PDB entry 5WDU | X-ray diffraction, 7.00 A resolution (low resolution: residue-level contacts below are approximate; hydrogen-bond / salt-bridge calls are withheld) | chains G and F of the 21 polymer chains in the assembly

== Chain G (and F) ==
Molecule: Envelope glycoprotein gp160
Organism: Human immunodeficiency virus 1
Notes: chain F of this document is another copy of the same molecule, construct and numbering; everything in this record applies to it too
Reference sequence: Q2N0S6 (Q2N0S6_9HIV1); the construct lacks a stretch of the UniProt sequence and is renumbered around it, so the offset changes along the chain: 32-141 = UniProt 31-140; 150-185 = UniProt 141-176; 189-309 = UniProt 188-308; 312-321 = UniProt 309-318; 2 more segments
Amino-acid sequence (471 residues; row label = number of the first residue in the row; note: 14 numbers in that range are skipped by the numbering (no residue carries them; nothing is unmodelled there); a row labelled like 185A-185K holds insertion residues (185A, then the next letters in order)):
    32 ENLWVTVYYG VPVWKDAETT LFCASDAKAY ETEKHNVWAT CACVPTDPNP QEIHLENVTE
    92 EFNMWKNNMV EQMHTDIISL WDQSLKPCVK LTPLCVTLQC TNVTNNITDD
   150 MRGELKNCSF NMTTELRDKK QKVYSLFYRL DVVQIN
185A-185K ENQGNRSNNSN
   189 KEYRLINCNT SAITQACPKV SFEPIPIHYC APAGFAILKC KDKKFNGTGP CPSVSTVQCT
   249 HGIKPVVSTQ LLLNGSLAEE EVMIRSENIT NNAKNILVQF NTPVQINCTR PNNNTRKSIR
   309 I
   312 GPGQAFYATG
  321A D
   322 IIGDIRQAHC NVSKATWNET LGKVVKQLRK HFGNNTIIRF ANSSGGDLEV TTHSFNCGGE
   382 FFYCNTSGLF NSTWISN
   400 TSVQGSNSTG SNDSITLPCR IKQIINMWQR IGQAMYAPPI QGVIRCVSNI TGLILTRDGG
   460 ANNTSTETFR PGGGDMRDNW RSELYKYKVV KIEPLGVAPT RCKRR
Disordered / not traced: 185A-185K, 400-410
Sequence notes: conflict Cys-72 (His71 in Q2N0S6), Asn-332 (Thr330 in Q2N0S6), Ala-460 (Ser457 in Q2N0S6), Asn-461 (Thr458 in Q2N0S6), Thr-463 (Ser460 in Q2N0S6), Ser-464 (Thr461 in Q2N0S6), Cys-501 (Ala498 in Q2N0S6)
Disulfides: Cys-54/Cys-74, Cys-119/Cys-205, Cys-126/Cys-196, Cys-131/Cys-157, Cys-218/Cys-247, Cys-228/Cys-239, Cys-296/Cys-331, Cys-378/Cys-445, Cys-385/Cys-418
Glycans and other covalent adducts: glycan linked to Asn-88, Asn-332; N-acetylglucosamine (NAG) linked to Asn-133, Asn-137, Asn-156, Asn-160, Asn-197, Asn-234, Asn-262, Asn-276, Asn-295, Asn-301, Asn-339, Asn-363, Asn-386, Asn-392, Asn-448
Small-molecule neighbours: N-acetylglucosamine (NAG; 2-acetamido-2-deoxy-beta-D-glucopyranose): Glu-32, Leu-34, Arg-500

== How chain G and chain F interact ==
Contacting residue pairs (9):
  Glu-164(G) with Cys-126(F)
  Leu-165(G) with Cys-126(F); Thr-128(F); Arg-192(F)
  Arg-166(G) with Thr-162(F)
  Asp-167(G) with Val-127(F); Thr-128(F)
  Arg-308(G) with Asn-197(F)
  Pro-313(G) with Thr-123(F)
Other interface residues (no listed pair), chain G (7 interface residues in all): Gly-314
Other interface residues (no listed pair), chain F (12 interface residues in all): Pro-124, Asn-160, Cys-196, Ser-199, Ala-200

== Summary ==
7 residues of chain G and 12 residues of chain F are in contact. Ligands of chain G: N-acetylglucosamine.
Covalently linked N-acetylglucosamine: at Asn-133(G), Asn-137(G), Asn-156(G), Asn-160(G), Asn-197(G) and
Asn-234(G) and 9 more.
Both chains are Envelope glycoprotein gp160 (Human immunodeficiency virus 1). Entry 5WDU (HIV-1 Env BG505
SOSIP.664 H72C-H564C trimer in complex with bNAbs PGT122 Fab, 35O22 Fab and NIH45-46 ...) was determined by
X-ray diffraction.
